Entry 9RS9 (electron microscopy, 3.40 A resolution); this record covers chains B and C of the 3 polymer chains in the assembly.

[Chain B]
Name: Protein inturned
Organism: Homo sapiens
Reference sequence: Q9ULD6 (INTU_HUMAN); numbering as in UniProt (aligned over 1-942)
Chain sequence (957 residues; each row starts with the number of its first residue; numbers below 1 keep their minus sign (Met-14 is residue -14)):
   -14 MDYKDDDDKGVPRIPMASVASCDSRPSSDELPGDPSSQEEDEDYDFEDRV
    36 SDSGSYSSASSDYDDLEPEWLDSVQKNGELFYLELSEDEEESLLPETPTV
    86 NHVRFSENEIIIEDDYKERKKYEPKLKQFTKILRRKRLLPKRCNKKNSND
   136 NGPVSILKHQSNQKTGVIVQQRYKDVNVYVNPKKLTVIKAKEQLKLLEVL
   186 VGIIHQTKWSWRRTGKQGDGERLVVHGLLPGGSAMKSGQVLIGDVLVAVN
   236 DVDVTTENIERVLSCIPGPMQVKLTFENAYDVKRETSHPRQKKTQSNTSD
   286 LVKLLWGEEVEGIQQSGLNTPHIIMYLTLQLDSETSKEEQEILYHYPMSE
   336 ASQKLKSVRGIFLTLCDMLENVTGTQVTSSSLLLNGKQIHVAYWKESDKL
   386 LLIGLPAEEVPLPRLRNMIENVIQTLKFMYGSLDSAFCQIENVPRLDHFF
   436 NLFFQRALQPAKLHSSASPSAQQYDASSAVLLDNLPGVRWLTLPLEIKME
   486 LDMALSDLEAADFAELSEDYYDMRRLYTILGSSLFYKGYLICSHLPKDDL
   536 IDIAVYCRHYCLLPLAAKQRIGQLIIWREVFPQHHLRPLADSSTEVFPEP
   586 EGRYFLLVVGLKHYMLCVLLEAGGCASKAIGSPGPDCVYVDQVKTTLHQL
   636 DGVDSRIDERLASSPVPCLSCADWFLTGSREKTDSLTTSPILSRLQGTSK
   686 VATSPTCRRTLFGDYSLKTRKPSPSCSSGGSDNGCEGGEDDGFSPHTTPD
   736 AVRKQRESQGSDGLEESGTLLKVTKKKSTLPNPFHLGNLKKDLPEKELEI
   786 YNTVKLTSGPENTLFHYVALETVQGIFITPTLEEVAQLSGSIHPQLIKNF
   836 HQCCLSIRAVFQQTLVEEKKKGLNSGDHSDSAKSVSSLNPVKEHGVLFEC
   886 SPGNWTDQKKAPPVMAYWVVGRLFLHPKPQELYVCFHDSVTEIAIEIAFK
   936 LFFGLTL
Disordered / not traced: -14 to 301, 448-455, 496-510, 553-555, 570-585, 609-621, 649-796, 823-826, 858-875, 887-899, 927-942
Sequence notes: initiating methionine (-14); expression tag (-13 to 0)
Swiss-Prot annotation at these positions:
  - modified residue (Phosphoserine): Ser670, Ser674
  - natural variant: Gln276 to Leu942 (deletion: In SRTD7/20), Glu355 to Leu942 (deletion: In SRTD20), Ala452 (A452T: No effect on the assembly of the CPLANE complex), Glu500 (E500A: In SRTD20; uncertain significance)

[Chain C]
Name: Ras-related protein Rab-23
Organism: Homo sapiens
Notes: EC 3.6.5.2
Reference sequence: Q9ULC3 (RAB23_HUMAN); numbering as in UniProt (aligned over 2-237)
Chain sequence (245 residues; numbered -7 to 237; the number before each row is that of its first residue; numbers below 1 keep their minus sign (Gly-7 is residue -7)):
    -7 GPLGSEFELLEEDMEVAIKMVVVGNGAVGKSSMIQRYCKGIFTKDYKKTI
    43 GVDFLERQIQVNDEDVRLMLWDTAGQEEFDAITKAYYRGAQACVLVFSTT
    93 DRESFEAVSSWREKVVAEVGDIPTVLVQIKIDLLDDSCIKNEEAEALAKR
   143 LKLRFYRTSVKEDLNVNEVFKYLAEKYLQKLKQQIAEDPELTHSSSNKIG
   193 VFNTSGGSHSGQNSGTLNGGDVINLRPNKQRTKKNRNPFSSCSIP
Disordered / not traced: -7 to 4, 123-128, 179-237
Sequence notes: expression tag (-7 to 1); engineered mutation Ile121 (Asn in Q9ULC3)
Swiss-Prot annotation at these positions:
  - motif: Arg28 to Phe46 (Switch 1), Thr65 to Ala84 (Switch 2)
  - binding site (GTP): Val20, Gly21, Lys22, Ser23, Ser24, Tyr38, Thr41, Gly67, Lys122, Asp124, Ser151, Val152, Lys153
  - binding site (Mg(2+)): Ser23, Thr41, Asp64
  - modified residue: Ser186 (Phosphoserine), Ser187 (Phosphoserine), Cys234 (Cysteine methyl ester)
  - lipidation: Cys234 (S-geranylgeranyl cysteine)
  - natural variant: Met12 (M12K: In CRPT1), Val13 (deletion), Tyr79 (deletion: In CRPT1), Cys85 (C85R: In CRPT1)
What the authors report for this chain:
  - catalytic residues: Lys39
  - mutagenesis - Y38R, K39A: abolished catalytic activity on Fuzzy-Inturned
  - conformationally variable residues (loop rearrangement): Phe34

[Interface between chain B and chain C]
Pairs across the interface (12):
  Gln315(B) - Asp37(C)  hydrogen bond
  Leu316(B) - Lys40(C)
  Ser318(B) - Lys40(C)  hydrogen bond (backbone-side chain)
  Ser321(B) - Gln68(C)  hydrogen bond
  Ser321(B) - Glu70(C)
  Gly345(B) - Thr41(C)  hydrogen bond (backbone-side chain)
  Leu348(B) - Thr41(C)
  Thr349(B) - Tyr38(C)
  Thr349(B) - Thr41(C)
  Thr349(B) - Ile42(C)
  Asp352(B) - Tyr38(C)
  Met353(B) - Tyr38(C)  hydrogen bond
Interface residues without a listed pair, chain B (11 interface residues in all): Glu319, Ile346

[Summary]
11 residues of chain B face 7 of chain C across their interface; the contacts include 5 hydrogen bonds. Polar
pairs include Gln315(B)-Asp37(C), Ser318(B)-Lys40(C) and Ser321(B)-Gln68(C). UniProt lists 13 GTP-binding
residues and 3 Mg2+-binding residues on chain C. The paper reports the catalytic residue Lys39(C); Y38R and
K39A of chain C abolish catalytic activity on Fuzzy-Inturned.
Here chain B is Protein inturned and chain C is Ras-related protein Rab-23, both from Homo sapiens. Entry 9RS9
(Rab23 in complex with Fuzzy-Inturned) was determined by electron microscopy together with 9RS6, 9RS7 and 9RS8
from the same study.
